1FZB - chains B and C of the 8 polymer chains in the assembly; structure by X-ray diffraction, 2.90 A resolution.

== Chain B ==
Name: Fibrinogen
Source organism: Homo sapiens
Notes: fragment: double fragment d
Reference sequence: P02675 (FIBB_HUMAN); residues 134-461 here correspond to UniProt positions 164-491 (UniProt number = residue number + 30)
Chain sequence (328 residues; each row starts with the number of its first residue):
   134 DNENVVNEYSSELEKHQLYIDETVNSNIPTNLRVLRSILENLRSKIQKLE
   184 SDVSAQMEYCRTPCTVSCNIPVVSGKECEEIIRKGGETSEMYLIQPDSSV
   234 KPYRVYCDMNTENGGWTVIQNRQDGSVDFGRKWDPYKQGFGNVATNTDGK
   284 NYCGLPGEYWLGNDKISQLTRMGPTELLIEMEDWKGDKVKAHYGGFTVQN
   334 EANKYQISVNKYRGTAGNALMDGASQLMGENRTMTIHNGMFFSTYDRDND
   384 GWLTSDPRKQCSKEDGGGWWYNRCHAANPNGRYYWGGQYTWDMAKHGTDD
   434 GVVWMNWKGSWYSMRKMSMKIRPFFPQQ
Disordered / not traced: 134-147, 460-461
Disulfides: Cys201-Cys286, Cys211-Cys240, Cys394-Cys407
Residues lining bound ligands: N-acetylglucosamine (NAG; 2-acetamido-2-deoxy-beta-D-glucopyranose): Leu360, Glu363, Asn364
Curated features (UniProtKB/Swiss-Prot):
  - glycosylation: Asn364 (N-linked (GlcNAc...) asparagine)

== Chain C ==
Name: Fibrinogen
Source organism: Homo sapiens
Notes: fragment: double fragment d
Reference sequence: P02679 (FIBG_HUMAN); aligned to UniProt positions 111-429 over residues 88-406 (the alignment contains insertions or deletions, so no single offset holds)
Chain sequence (319 residues; each row starts with the number of its first residue):
    88 KMLEEIMKYEASILTHDSSIRYLQEIYNSNNQKIVNLKEKVAQLEAQCQE
   138 PCKDTVQIHDITGKDCQDIANKGAKQSGLYFIKPLKANQQFLVYCEIDGS
   188 GNGWTVFQKRLDGSVDFKKNWIQYKEGFGHLSPTGTTEFWLGNEKIHLIS
   238 TQSAIPYALRVELEDWNGRTSTADYAMFKVGPEADKYRLTYAYFAGGDAG
   288 DAFDGFDFGDDPSDKFFTSHNGMQFSTWDNDNDKFEGNCAEQDGSGWWMN
   338 KCHAGHLNGVYYQGGTYSKASTPNGYDNGIIWATWKTRWYSMKKTTMKII
   388 PFNRLTIGEGQQHHLGGAK
Disordered / not traced: 397-406
Sequence notes: conflict Lys88 (Ile114 in P02679)
Disulfides: Cys153-Cys182, Cys326-Cys339
Ion coordination: Ca2+: Asp318, Asp320, Phe322

== How chain B and chain C interact ==
Residue-residue contacts (79; chain B residue first):
  Glu155(B) with Glu92(C); Tyr96(C)
  Asn158(B) with Tyr96(C)
  Pro162(B) with His103(C)
  Leu165(B) with Ser106(C); Ile107(C), hydrophobic
  Leu168(B) with Leu110(C), hydrophobic
  Arg169(B) with Tyr109(C), hydrogen bond; Leu110(C)
  Leu172(B) with Leu110(C); Ile113(C); Tyr114(C); Asn117(C)
  Glu173(B) with Tyr109(C), hydrogen bond; Ile113(C)
  Leu175(B) with Asn117(C)
  Arg176(B) with Ile113(C); Asn117(C), hydrogen bond (backbone-side chain)
  Ile179(B) with Asn117(C); Lys120(C); Ile121(C), hydrophobic
  Glu183(B) with Lys120(C); Lys127(C), hydrogen bond (backbone-side chain)
  Val186(B) with Lys127(C); Val128(C), hydrophobic
  Ser187(B) with Lys127(C), hydrogen bond
  Gln189(B) with Leu131(C)
  Met190(B) with Gln130(C); Leu131(C); Gln134(C)
  Cys193(B) with Gln134(C)
  Cys197(B) with Cys139(C), disulfide; Lys140(C), hydrogen bond (backbone-backbone)
  Thr198(B) with Cys139(C); Lys140(C)
  Val199(B) with Cys139(C), hydrophobic; Lys140(C), hydrogen bond (backbone-backbone); Asp141(C); Thr142(C), hydrogen bond (backbone-backbone)
  Ser200(B) with Asp141(C); Thr142(C), hydrogen bond
  Cys201(B) with Asp141(C), hydrogen bond (backbone-side chain); Val143(C)
  Asn202(B) with Val143(C); His217(C); Leu218(C); Ser219(C)
  Ile203(B) with Ile145(C), hydrophobic; Leu179(C), hydrophobic; His217(C); Leu218(C), hydrogen bond (backbone-backbone)
  Pro204(B) with Gly216(C); His217(C)
  Val205(B) with Gly214(C); Phe215(C); Gly216(C), hydrogen bond (backbone-backbone); Leu218(C), hydrophobic; Phe226(C), hydrophobic; Trp227(C); Leu228(C); Lys232(C)
  Val206(B) with Gly214(C)
  Arg216(B) with Ile209(C)
  Lys217(B) with Glu213(C), salt bridge
  Gly218(B) with Gln210(C), hydrogen bond (backbone-side chain)
  Glu220(B) with Gln210(C)
  Glu223(B) with His217(C), salt bridge
  Lys234(B) with Gln177(C)
  Pro235(B) with Phe168(C), hydrophobic
  Arg237(B) with Asp141(C), salt bridge; Val143(C)
  Asp261(B) with Glu132(C); Gln136(C)
  Arg264(B) with Gln136(C), hydrogen bond (side chain-backbone)
  Gly274(B) with Pro138(C)
  Asn275(B) with Pro138(C); Cys139(C), hydrogen bond (side chain-backbone)
  Tyr285(B) with His217(C)
  Asp398(B) with Glu132(C)
Interface residues without a listed pair, chain B (47 interface residues in all): Gln180, Leu182, Leu226, Gln228, Gly263, Asn284
Interface residues without a listed pair, chain C (48 interface residues in all): Ile100, Leu124, Leu166, Asp199, Pro220, Thr223
Cross-chain cystine bridges: Cys197(B)-Cys139(C)

== Summary ==
The interface between chain B and chain C involves 47 residues on one side and 48 on the other; the contacts
include 1 disulfide bond, 15 hydrogen bonds and 3 salt bridges. Polar pairs include Lys217(B)-Glu213(C),
Glu223(B)-His217(C) and Arg237(B)-Asp141(C). Chain B binds N-acetylglucosamine.
Chain B is Fibrinogen and chain C is Fibrinogen, both from Homo sapiens; the structure, Crystal structure of
crosslinked fragment D, was determined by X-ray diffraction (same publication as 1FZA).
